5CPK - chains E and I of the 10 polymer chains in the assembly; structure by X-ray diffraction, 2.63 A resolution.

== Chain E ==
Protein: Histone H3.1
Organism: Homo sapiens
UniProt: P68431 (H31_HUMAN); residues 0-135 here correspond to UniProt positions 1-136 (UniProt number = residue number + 1)
Amino-acid sequence (139 residues; numbered -3 to 135; the number before each row is that of its first residue; numbers below 1 keep their minus sign (Gly-3 is residue -3)):
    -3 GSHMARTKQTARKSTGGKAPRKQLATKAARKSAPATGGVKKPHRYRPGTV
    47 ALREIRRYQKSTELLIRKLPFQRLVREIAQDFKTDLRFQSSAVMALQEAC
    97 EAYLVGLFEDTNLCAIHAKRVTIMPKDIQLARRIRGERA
Unresolved in the structure: -3 to 37
Differences from the reference sequence: expression tag (-3 to -1)
Curated features (UniProtKB/Swiss-Prot):
  - modified residue: Arg2 (Asymmetric dimethylarginine), Thr3 (Phosphothreonine), Lys4 (Allysine), Gln5 (5-glutamyl dopamine), Thr6 (Phosphothreonine), Arg8 (Citrulline), Lys9 (N6,N6,N6-trimethyllysine), Ser10 (ADP-ribosylserine), Thr11 (Phosphothreonine), Lys14 (N6-(2-hydroxyisobutyryl)lysine), Arg17 (Asymmetric dimethylarginine), Lys18 (N6-(2-hydroxyisobutyryl)lysine), Lys23 (N6-(2-hydroxyisobutyryl)lysine), Arg26 (Citrulline), Lys27 (N6,N6,N6-trimethyllysine), Ser28 (ADP-ribosylserine), Lys36 (N6,N6,N6-trimethyllysine), Lys37 (N6-methyllysine), Tyr41 (Phosphotyrosine), Lys56 (N6,N6,N6-trimethyllysine) and 8 more in UniProt
  - lipidation: Lys18 (N6-decanoyllysine)

== Chain I ==
Molecule: 145-nt DNA strand
Sequence (145 nucleotides; row label = number of the first residue in the row):
     1 ATCATGGAATCATTGAATGGAAATGAATGGAATCATTGGTTGGACTCAAA
    51 TGGAATTTTCGAACAGGCTCAAATGGAATCTTCGAATGGATTCGAATGTA
   101 ATCATTTTCGAATGGATTCGAATGGAATCTTCGAATGGAAATGAT
Modified / non-standard residues: 5CM (5-methyl-2'-deoxy-cytidine-5'-monophosphate) at position 60, 5CM (5-methyl-2'-deoxy-cytidine-5'-monophosphate) at position 83, 5CM (5-methyl-2'-deoxy-cytidine-5'-monophosphate) at position 93, 5CM (5-methyl-2'-deoxy-cytidine-5'-monophosphate) at position 109, 5CM (5-methyl-2'-deoxy-cytidine-5'-monophosphate) at position 119, 5CM (5-methyl-2'-deoxy-cytidine-5'-monophosphate) at position 132

== Chain E / chain I interface ==
Pairs across the interface (28; chain E residue first):
  His39(E) with DT5(I), phosphate contact; DG6(I), sugar contact
  Arg40(E) with DT82(I), hydrogen bond to the base; 5CM_83(I), hydrogen bond to the sugar
  Tyr41(E) with DG6(I), hydrogen bond to the phosphate; DG7(I), sugar contact; DT82(I), sugar contact; 5CM_83(I), hydrogen bond to the phosphate
  Arg42(E) with DT82(I), sugar contact
  Pro43(E) with DT81(I), phosphate contact; DT82(I), sugar contact
  Gly44(E) with DT81(I), hydrogen bond to the phosphate; DT82(I), hydrogen bond to the phosphate
  Thr45(E) with DT82(I), hydrogen bond to the phosphate
  Val46(E) with DT82(I), hydrogen bond to the phosphate
  Ala47(E) with DT82(I), hydrogen bond to the phosphate
  Arg49(E) with DG7(I), phosphate contact; DA8(I), phosphate contact
  Lys56(E) with DA9(I), salt bridge to the phosphate
  Arg63(E) with DA90(I), phosphate contact; DT91(I), salt bridge to the phosphate
  Lys64(E) with DT91(I), hydrogen bond to the phosphate
  Leu65(E) with DA90(I), phosphate contact; DT91(I), phosphate contact
  Pro66(E) with DA90(I), phosphate contact
  Arg69(E) with DA90(I), salt bridge to the phosphate
  Arg83(E) with DT99(I), hydrogen bond to the phosphate; DA100(I), salt bridge to the phosphate
Other interface residues (no listed pair), chain E (19 interface residues in all): Lys115, Thr118
Other interface residues (no listed pair), chain I (14 interface residues in all): DA72, DC80

== In short ==
19 residues of chain E and 14 residues of chain I are in contact; the contacts include 11 hydrogen bonds and 4
salt bridges. Among the polar pairs are Arg40(E)-DT82(I), Arg40(E)-5CM_83(I) and Tyr41(E)-DG6(I).
Chain E is Histone H3.1 (Homo sapiens) and chain I is a 145-nt DNA strand; the structure, Nucleosome
containing methylated Sat2L DNA, was determined by X-ray diffraction together with 5CPI and 5CPJ from the same
study.
